Entry 6HEA (electron microscopy, 7.04 A resolution (low resolution: residue-level contacts below are approximate; hydrogen-bond / salt-bridge calls are withheld)); this record covers chains K and L of the 34 polymer chains in the assembly.

Chain K (and L):
Protein: Proteasome-activating nucleotidase
Source organism: Archaeoglobus fulgidus DSM 4304
Notes: chain L of this document is another copy of the same molecule, construct and numbering; everything in this record applies to it too
UniProtKB: O28303 (PAN_ARCFU); numbering as in UniProt (aligned over 9-398)
Amino-acid sequence (390 residues; numbered 9 to 398; the number before each row is that of its first residue):
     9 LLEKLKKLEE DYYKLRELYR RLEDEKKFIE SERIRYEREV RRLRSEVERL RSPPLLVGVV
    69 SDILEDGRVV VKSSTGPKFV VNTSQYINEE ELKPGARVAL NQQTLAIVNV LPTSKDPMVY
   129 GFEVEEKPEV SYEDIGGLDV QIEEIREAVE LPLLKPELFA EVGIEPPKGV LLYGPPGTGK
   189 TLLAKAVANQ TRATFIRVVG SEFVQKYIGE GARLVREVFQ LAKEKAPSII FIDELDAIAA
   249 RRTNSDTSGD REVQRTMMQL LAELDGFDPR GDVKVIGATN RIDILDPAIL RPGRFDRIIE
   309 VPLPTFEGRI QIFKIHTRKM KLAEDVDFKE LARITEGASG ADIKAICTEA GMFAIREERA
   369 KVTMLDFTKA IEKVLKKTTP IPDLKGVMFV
Metal / ion sites: Mg2+ site 1: Thr-189 (together with ADP); Mg2+ site 2: Gly-274 (together with ATP) (shared with 2 residues of chain J)
Small-molecule neighbours:
  - ADP (adenosine-5'-diphosphate): Ile-143, Gly-144, Leu-146, Pro-184, Gly-185, Thr-186, Gly-187, Lys-188, Thr-189, Leu-190, Asp-241, Ile-320, His-324, Gly-348, Ala-349, Lys-352
  - ATP (adenosine-5'-triphosphate): Glu-173, Asp-273, Gly-274, Arg-299, Gly-301, Arg-302

How chain K and chain L interact:
Pairs across the interface (89):
  Pro-61(K) with Arg-76(L); Asn-90(L)
  Pro-62(K) with Leu-113(L)
  Leu-63(K) with Phe-87(L); Val-88(L); Leu-113(L)
  Leu-64(K) with Lys-86(L)
  Val-65(K) with Lys-86(L); Phe-87(L); Val-88(L)
  Ser-82(K) with Pro-85(L); Lys-86(L)
  Thr-83(K) with Pro-85(L)
  Arg-105(K) with Asp-70(L); Lys-86(L)
  Ala-107(K) with Val-88(L)
  Gln-110(K) with Phe-87(L); Leu-113(L)
  Asn-117(K) with Arg-76(L)
  Leu-119(K) with Leu-72(L)
  Pro-120(K) with Leu-72(L)
  Lys-123(K) with Asp-70(L)
  Phe-130(K) with Arg-224(L)
  Glu-133(K) with Arg-278(L)
  Lys-135(K) with Arg-278(L)
  Glu-137(K) with Arg-278(L)
  Arg-205(K) with Gly-274(L)
  Ser-209(K) with Met-266(L); Gln-267(L)
  Glu-210(K) with Ala-220(L); Arg-224(L); Gln-267(L); Glu-271(L)
  Val-212(K) with Ile-216(L)
  Gln-213(K) with Gly-217(L); Arg-221(L)
  Lys-214(K) with Gln-213(L); Tyr-215(L); Ile-216(L); Gly-217(L); Glu-218(L)
  Tyr-215(K) with Glu-218(L)
  Glu-218(K) with Arg-221(L)
  Glu-242(K) with Met-266(L)
  Asp-244(K) with Arg-259(L); Met-266(L)
  Ala-245(K) with Arg-263(L)
  Ser-253(K) with Ser-256(L); Arg-259(L)
  Asp-254(K) with Ser-256(L); Glu-260(L)
  Ser-256(K) with Tyr-215(L)
  Glu-260(K) with Tyr-215(L); Ile-216(L); Arg-263(L)
  Arg-289(K) with Arg-250(L); Gln-262(L)
  His-324(K) with Glu-173(L)
  Lys-327(K) with Gly-171(L)
  Met-328(K) with Val-170(L); Gly-171(L); Glu-173(L)
  Lys-329(K) with Ala-168(L); Glu-169(L); Val-170(L)
  Ala-349(K) with Arg-299(L)
  Asp-350(K) with Arg-299(L)
  Lys-352(K) with Glu-173(L); Arg-299(L)
  Ala-353(K) with Pro-300(L)
  Thr-356(K) with Glu-173(L); Asp-304(L)
  Glu-357(K) with Asp-304(L)
  Gly-359(K) with Val-170(L); Ile-172(L)
  Met-360(K) with Ile-172(L); Pro-175(L)
  Ala-362(K) with Val-170(L)
  Arg-364(K) with Arg-305(L)
  Ala-368(K) with Glu-169(L); Val-170(L)
  Val-370(K) with Val-170(L)
  Val-382(K) with Pro-300(L)
  Lys-385(K) with Pro-295(L); Leu-298(L); Pro-300(L); Asp-304(L)
  Thr-386(K) with Pro-295(L); Arg-299(L)
Other interface residues (no listed pair), chain K (62 interface residues in all): Lys-193, Val-207, Phe-211, Leu-222, Asp-241, Arg-249, Cys-355, Ile-363, Lys-369
Other interface residues (no listed pair), chain L (52 interface residues in all): Ile-71, Val-78, Val-89, Glu-155, Ala-156, Leu-166, Lys-176, Gln-228, Ala-270, Asp-276, Gly-301

Overview:
The interface between chain K and chain L involves 62 residues on one side and 52 on the other. Bound to chain
K: ADP and ATP.
Chain K and chain L are both Proteasome-activating nucleotidase (Archaeoglobus fulgidus DSM 4304); the
structure, PAN-proteasome in state 3, was determined by electron microscopy (same publication as 6HE5, 6HE7,
6HE8, 6HE9, 6HEC and 6HED).
